6HEM - chain A; structure by X-ray diffraction, 1.72 A resolution.

# Chain A
Protein: Ubiquitin carboxyl-terminal hydrolase 25
Organism: Homo sapiens
Notes: EC 3.4.19.12
UniProtKB: Q9UHP3 (UBP25_HUMAN); numbering as in UniProt (aligned over 748-1048)
Chain sequence (303 residues; each row starts with the number of its first residue):
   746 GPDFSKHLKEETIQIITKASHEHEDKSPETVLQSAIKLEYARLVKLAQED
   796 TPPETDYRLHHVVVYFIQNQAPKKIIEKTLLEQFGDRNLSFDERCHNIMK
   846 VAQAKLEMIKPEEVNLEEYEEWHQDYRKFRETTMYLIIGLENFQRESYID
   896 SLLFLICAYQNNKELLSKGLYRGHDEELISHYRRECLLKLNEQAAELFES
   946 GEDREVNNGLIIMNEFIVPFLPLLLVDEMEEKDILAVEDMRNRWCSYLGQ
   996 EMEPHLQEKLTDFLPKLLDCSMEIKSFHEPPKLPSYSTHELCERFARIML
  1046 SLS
Not modelled in the structure: 746-748
Construct notes: expression tag (746-747)
Curated features (UniProtKB/Swiss-Prot):
  - natural variant: Tyr916 (Y916H: In EIG19; uncertain significance), Leu1045 (deletion: In EIG19; uncertain significance)
  - mutagenesis: Thr878 (T878I: No effect on interaction with SYK), Tyr880 (Y880F: No effect on interaction with SYK), Ile883 (I883S: No effect on interaction with SYK)
Metal / ion sites: Na+: Thr796, Pro797, Thr800

# In short
Thr796, Pro797 and Thr800 coordinate Na+. Curated annotation (UniProt) lists 3 mutagenesis sites.
Chain A is Ubiquitin carboxyl-terminal hydrolase 25 (Homo sapiens); the structure, Structure of the C-terminal
domain of USP25 (748-1048), was determined by X-ray diffraction, deposited together with 6HEH, 6HEJ and 6HEL.
